3TSO - chains B and D of the 4 polymer chains in the assembly; structure by X-ray diffraction, 1.80 A resolution.

== Chain B ==
Protein: Ras-related protein Rab-25
Source organism: Homo sapiens
Reference sequence: P57735 (RAB25_HUMAN); residue numbers follow UniProt; this construct covers 7-180
Chain sequence (178 residues; row label = number of the first residue in the row):
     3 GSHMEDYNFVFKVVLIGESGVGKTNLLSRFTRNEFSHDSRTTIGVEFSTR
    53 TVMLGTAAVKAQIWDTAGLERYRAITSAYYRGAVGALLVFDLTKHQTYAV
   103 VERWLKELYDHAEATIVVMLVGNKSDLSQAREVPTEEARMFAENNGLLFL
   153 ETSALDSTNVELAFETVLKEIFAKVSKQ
Unresolved in the structure: 3-10, 178-180
Sequence notes: expression tag (3-6)
UniProt features mapped onto this chain:
  - motif: Asn-35 to Phe-49 (Switch 1), Asp-67 to Gly-84 (Switch 2)
  - binding site (GTP): Ser-21, Gly-24, Lys-25, Thr-26, Asn-27, Ser-38, His-39, Thr-43, Thr-44, Gly-70, Asn-125, Lys-126, Asp-128, Ala-156, Leu-157
  - binding site (Mg(2+)): Thr-26, Thr-44, Asp-67
Ion coordination: Mg2+: Thr-26, Thr-44 (together with GMP-PNP)
Residues lining bound ligands: GMP-PNP (GNP; phosphoaminophosphonic acid-guanylate ester): Glu-20, Ser-21, Gly-22, Val-23, Gly-24, Lys-25, Thr-26, Asn-27, Phe-37, Ser-38, His-39, Asp-40, Ser-41, Arg-42, Thr-43, Thr-44, Thr-68, Ala-69, Gly-70, Asn-125, Lys-126, Asp-128, Leu-129, Ser-155, Ala-156, Leu-157

== Chain D ==
Protein: Rab11 family-interacting protein 2
Source organism: Homo sapiens
Reference sequence: Q7L804 (RFIP2_HUMAN); residues 440-512 here = UniProt positions 440-512
Chain sequence (75 residues; each row starts with the number of its first residue):
   438 SMNPFDATAGYRSLTYEEVLQELVKHKELLRRKDTHIRELEDYIDNLLVR
   488 VMEETPSILRVPYEPSRKAGKFSNS
Unresolved in the structure: 438-448, 503-512
Sequence notes: expression tag (438-439)
UniProt features mapped onto this chain:
  - motif: Asn-440 to Phe-442 (NPF 3)

== How chain B and chain D interact ==
Contacting residue pairs (7):
  Arg-42(B) with Thr-472(D); Glu-476(D), salt bridge
  Ile-45(B) with Glu-476(D); Leu-477(D), hydrophobic; Tyr-480(D), hydrophobic
  Gly-46(B) with Tyr-480(D)
  Val-47(B) with Tyr-480(D)
Also at the interface, not in a pair above, chain D (5 interface residues in all): His-473

== Summary ==
Chain B and chain D form an interface of 4 and 5 residues respectively; the contacts include 1 salt bridge.
The salt-bridged pair is Arg-42(B)/Glu-476(D). Ligands of chain B: GMP-PNP. UniProt lists 15 GTP-binding
residues and 3 Mg2+-binding residues on chain B.
Here chain B is Ras-related protein Rab-25 and chain D is Rab11 family-interacting protein 2, both from Homo
sapiens. Entry 3TSO (Structure of the cancer associated Rab25 protein in complex with FIP2) was determined by
X-ray diffraction.
